Entry 4XD7 (X-ray diffraction, 3.90 A resolution); this record covers chains E and G of the 8 polymer chains in the assembly.

[Chain E]
Name: ATP synthase subunit beta
Source organism: Bacillus sp. PS3
Notes: EC 3.6.3.14
UniProt: Q5KUJ3 (ATPB_GEOKA); numbering as in UniProt (aligned over 2-473)
Sequence (483 residues; numbered -9 to 473; the number before each row is that of its first residue; numbers below 1 keep their minus sign (Mse-9 is residue -9)):
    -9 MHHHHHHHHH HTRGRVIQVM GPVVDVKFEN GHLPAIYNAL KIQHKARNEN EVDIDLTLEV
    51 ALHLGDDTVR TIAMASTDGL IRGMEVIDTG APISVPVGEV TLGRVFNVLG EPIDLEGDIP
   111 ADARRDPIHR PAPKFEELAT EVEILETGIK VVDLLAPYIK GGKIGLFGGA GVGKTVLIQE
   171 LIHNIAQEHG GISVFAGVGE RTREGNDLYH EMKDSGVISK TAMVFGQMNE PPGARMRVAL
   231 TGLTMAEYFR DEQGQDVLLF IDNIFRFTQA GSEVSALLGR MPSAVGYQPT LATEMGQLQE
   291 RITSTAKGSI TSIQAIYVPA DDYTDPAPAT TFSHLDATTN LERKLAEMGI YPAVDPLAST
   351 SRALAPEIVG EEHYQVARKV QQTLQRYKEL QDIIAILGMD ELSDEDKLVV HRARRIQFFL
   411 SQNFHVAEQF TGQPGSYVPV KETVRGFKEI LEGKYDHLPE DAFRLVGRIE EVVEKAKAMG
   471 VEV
Not modelled in the structure: -9 to 1, 471-473
Construct notes: initiating methionine (-9); expression tag (-8 to 1)
Modified positions: Mse-9 (selenomethionine); Mse10, Mse64, Mse74, Mse202, Mse213, Mse218, Mse226, Mse235, Mse271, Mse285, Mse338, Mse389, Mse469 (selenomethionine; parent Met)
Curated features (UniProtKB/Swiss-Prot):
  - binding site (ATP): Gly158 to Thr165

[Chain G]
Name: ATP synthase gamma chain
Source organism: Bacillus sp. PS3
UniProt: Q5KUJ2 (ATPG_GEOKA); numbering as in UniProt (aligned over 1-285)
Sequence (285 residues; row label = number of the first residue in the row):
     1 MASLRDIKTR INATKKTSQI TKAMEMVSTS KLNRAEQNAK SFVPYMEKIQ EVVANVALGA
    61 GGASHPMLVS RPVKKTGYLV ITSDRGLAGA YNSNVLRLVY QTIQKRHACP DEYAIIVIGR
   121 VGLSFFRKRN MPVILDITRL PDQPSFADIK EIARKTVGLF ADGTFDELYM YYNHYVSAIQ
   181 QEVTERKLLP LTDLAENKQR TVYEFEPSQE EILDVLLPQY AESLIYGALL DAKASEHAAR
   241 MTAMKNATDN ANELIRTLTL SYNRARQAAI TQEITEIVAG ANALQ
Not modelled in the structure: 59-68, 105, 131-132, 163, 193-208, 285
Construct notes: conflict Cys109 (Ser in Q5KUJ2)
Modified positions: Mse1, Mse24, Mse26, Mse46, Mse170, Mse241, Mse244 (selenomethionine; parent Met); Mse67, Mse131 (selenomethionine)

[How chain E and chain G interact]
Contacting residue pairs - 16 pairs, chain E then chain G:
  Mse271(E) with Val278(G), hydrophobic; Asn282(G)
  Pro272(E) with Ile274(G), hydrophobic; Val278(G)
  Ala274(E) with Thr271(G)
  Val275(E) with Ile270(G), hydrophobic; Thr271(G), hydrogen bond (backbone-side chain)
  Gly276(E) with Ile274(G)
  Asp312(E) with Asn263(G); Arg266(G), salt bridge; Gln267(G)
  Thr314(E) with Gln267(G), hydrogen bond
  Asp315(E) with Arg266(G), salt bridge
  Ile386(E) with Ala178(G), hydrophobic
  Leu387(E) with Ser177(G); Ala178(G), hydrophobic
Interface residues without a listed pair, chain E (12 interface residues in all): Ser273, Pro316
Interface residues without a listed pair, chain G (12 interface residues in all): Mse241, Lys245

[Overview]
The chain E/chain G interface involves 12 residues from each chain, with 2 hydrogen bonds and 2 salt bridges.
Polar contacts include Asp312(E)-Arg266(G), Asp315(E)-Arg266(G) and Val275(E)-Thr271(G). Curated annotation
(UniProt) lists 8 ATP-binding residues on chain E.
Here chain E is ATP synthase subunit beta and chain G is ATP synthase gamma chain, both from Bacillus sp. PS3.
Entry 4XD7 (Structure of thermophilic F1-ATPase inhibited by epsilon subunit) was determined by X-ray
diffraction.
